Entry 3PSZ (X-ray diffraction, 2.20 A resolution); this record covers chains A and B.

Chain A (and B):
Name: Qnr
From: Aeromonas hydrophila
Notes: chain B of this document is another copy of the same molecule, construct and numbering; everything in this record applies to it too
Reference sequence: A0KF03 (A0KF03_AERHH); residues 1-216 here = UniProt positions 1-216
Chain sequence (216 residues; numbered 1 to 216; the number before each row is that of its first residue):
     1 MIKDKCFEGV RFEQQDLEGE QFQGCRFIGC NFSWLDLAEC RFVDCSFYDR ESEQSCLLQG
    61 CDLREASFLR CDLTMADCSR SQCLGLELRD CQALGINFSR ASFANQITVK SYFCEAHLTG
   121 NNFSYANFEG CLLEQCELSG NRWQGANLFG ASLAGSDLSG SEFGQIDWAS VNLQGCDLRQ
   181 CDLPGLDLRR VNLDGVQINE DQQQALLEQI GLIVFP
Modified / non-standard residues: Cys-6 (s-(dimethylarsenic)cysteine; CAS); Cys-40 (3-sulfinoalanine; CSD); Cys-114 (s-(dimethylarsenic)cysteine; CAS)
What the authors report for this chain:
  - conformationally variable residues (loop rearrangement): Asn-105 to Glu-115

Interface between chain A and chain B:
Residue-residue contacts - 52 pairs, chain A then chain B:
  Arg-179(A) with Phe-215(B)
  Leu-188(A) with Leu-188(B), hydrophobic; Arg-189(B); Leu-207(B), hydrophobic
  Arg-189(A) with Leu-188(B)
  Leu-193(A) with Gly-211(B); Leu-212(B)
  Asp-194(A) with Gly-211(B)
  Gly-195(A) with Gly-211(B), hydrogen bond (backbone-backbone); Ile-213(B)
  Val-196(A) with Leu-212(B); Ile-213(B), hydrogen bond (backbone-backbone)
  Gln-197(A) with Ile-213(B); Phe-215(B)
  Ile-198(A) with Leu-212(B), hydrophobic; Ile-213(B), hydrogen bond (backbone-backbone); Val-214(B); Phe-215(B), hydrogen bond (backbone-backbone)
  Asn-199(A) with Phe-215(B); Pro-216(B)
  Glu-200(A) with Val-214(B); Phe-215(B), hydrogen bond (backbone-backbone); Pro-216(B)
  Gln-203(A) with Gln-203(B); Gln-204(B), hydrogen bond (side chain-backbone); Leu-207(B); Val-214(B)
  Gln-204(A) with Glu-200(B); Gln-203(B), hydrogen bond (backbone-side chain)
  Leu-207(A) with Leu-188(B), hydrophobic; Gln-203(B)
  Ile-210(A) with Leu-188(B), hydrophobic
  Gly-211(A) with Leu-193(B); Asp-194(B); Gly-195(B), hydrogen bond (backbone-backbone); Val-196(B)
  Leu-212(A) with Leu-193(B), hydrophobic; Val-196(B)
  Ile-213(A) with Gly-195(B); Val-196(B), hydrogen bond (backbone-backbone); Gln-197(B); Ile-198(B), hydrogen bond (backbone-backbone)
  Val-214(A) with Ile-198(B); Glu-200(B); Gln-203(B)
  Phe-215(A) with Arg-179(B); Gln-197(B); Ile-198(B), hydrogen bond (backbone-backbone); Asn-199(B); Glu-200(B), hydrogen bond (backbone-backbone)
  Pro-216(A) with Asn-199(B), hydrogen bond (backbone-side chain); Glu-200(B)
Interface residues without a listed pair, chain B (21 interface residues in all): Ile-210

In short:
Chain A and chain B each contribute 21 residues to their interface, with 13 hydrogen bonds. Polar contacts
include Gln-203(A)/Gln-204(B), Pro-216(A)/Asn-199(B) and Gly-195(A)/Gly-211(B). The paper reports
conformational variability at Asn-105(A).
Chain A and chain B are both Qnr (Aeromonas hydrophila); the structure, Crystal Structure of AhQnr, the Qnr
protein from Aeromonas hydrophila (P21212 crystal form), was determined by X-ray diffraction.
